Entry 8AXO (X-ray diffraction, 1.29 A resolution); this record covers chains A and B.

[Chain A (and B)]
Protein: TbCFAP410-CTD
Organism: Trypanosoma brucei brucei TREU927
Notes: chain B of this document is another copy of the same molecule, construct and numbering; everything in this record applies to it too
Reference sequence: Q38DI2 (Q38DI2_TRYB2); residues 256-291 here = UniProt positions 256-291
Amino-acid sequence (36 residues; each row starts with the number of its first residue):
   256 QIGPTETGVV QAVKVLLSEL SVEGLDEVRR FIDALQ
Not modelled in the structure: 256-258, 291 (chain B: 256-258)
From the paper describing this entry:
  - self-association interface (contacts with another copy of this molecule): Ala-267, Leu-272
  - mutagenesis - A267E: decreased localization
  - mutagenesis - L272P: abolished localization

[Chain A / chain B interface]
Residue-residue contacts (7; chain A residue first):
  Pro-259(A) / Pro-259(B)
  Pro-259(A) / Thr-260(B)
  Pro-259(A) / Glu-261(B)
  Pro-259(A) / Val-264(B)  hydrophobic
  Thr-260(A) / Pro-259(B)
  Glu-261(A) / Pro-259(B)
  Leu-271(A) / Leu-271(B)  hydrophobic
Interface residues without a listed pair, chain A (5 interface residues in all): Val-264

[Overview]
The chain A/chain B interface involves 5 residues from each chain. From the paper: A267E of chain A reduces
localization; a self-association interface involving Ala-267(A) and Leu-272(A).
Chain A and chain B are both TbCFAP410-CTD (Trypanosoma brucei brucei TREU927); the structure, Crystal
structure of the C-terminal domain of Trypanosoma brucei CFAP410, was determined by X-ray diffraction,
deposited together with 8R9T and 8AXR.
